PDB entry 8VUN | electron microscopy, 4.01 A resolution (low resolution: residue-level contacts below are approximate; hydrogen-bond / salt-bridge calls are withheld) | chains K and L of the 8 polymer chains in the assembly

# Chain K
Protein: 008-218 Heavy
Organism: Homo sapiens
Sequence (220 residues; each row starts with the number of its first residue):
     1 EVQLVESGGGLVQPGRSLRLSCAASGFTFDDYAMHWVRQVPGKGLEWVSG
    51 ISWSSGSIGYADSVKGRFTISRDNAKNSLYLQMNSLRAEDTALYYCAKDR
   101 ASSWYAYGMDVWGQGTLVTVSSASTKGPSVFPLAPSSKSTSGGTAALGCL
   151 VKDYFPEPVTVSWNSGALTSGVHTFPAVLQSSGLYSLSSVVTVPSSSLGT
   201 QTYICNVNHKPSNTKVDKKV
Disulfide bonds: Cys22-Cys96, Cys149-Cys205

# Chain L
Protein: 008-218 Light
Organism: Homo sapiens
Sequence (209 residues; row label = number of the first residue in the row):
     1 NFMLTQPHSVSESPGKTVTISCTRSSGSIASNYVQWYQQRPGSSPTTVIY
    51 DDNQRPSGVPNRFSGSIDSSSNSASLIISGLKTEDEADYYCQSTRVFGGG
   101 TKLTVLGQPKAAPSVTLFPPSSEELQANKATLVCLISDFYPGAVTVAWKA
   151 DSSPVKAGVETTTPSKQSNNKYAASSYLSLTPEQWKSHRSYSCQVTHEGS
   201 TVEKTVAPT
Disulfide bonds: Cys22-Cys91, Cys134-Cys193

# How chain K and chain L interact
Pairs across the interface (65; chain K residue first):
  Val37(K) - Phe97(L)
  Gln39(K) - Gln39(L)
  Gln39(K) - Tyr90(L)
  Gly44(K) - Tyr90(L)
  Leu45(K) - Tyr90(L)
  Leu45(K) - Phe97(L)
  Glu46(K) - Arg95(L)
  Glu46(K) - Val96(L)
  Glu46(K) - Phe97(L)
  Trp47(K) - Arg95(L)
  Trp47(K) - Phe97(L)
  Ala61(K) - Arg95(L)
  Asp62(K) - Asn1(L)
  Asp62(K) - Arg95(L)
  Tyr95(K) - Gln39(L)
  Tyr95(K) - Pro45(L)
  Arg100(K) - Gln35(L)
  Arg100(K) - Tyr50(L)
  Tyr107(K) - Gln35(L)
  Tyr107(K) - Tyr37(L)
  Tyr107(K) - Thr94(L)
  Tyr107(K) - Arg95(L)
  Met109(K) - Tyr37(L)
  Met109(K) - Thr47(L)
  Asp110(K) - Thr47(L)
  Trp112(K) - Tyr37(L)
  Trp112(K) - Pro45(L)
  Trp112(K) - Thr47(L)
  Gly113(K) - Ser44(L)
  Phe131(K) - Ser121(L)
  Phe131(K) - Glu123(L)
  Phe131(K) - Glu124(L)
  Pro132(K) - Ser121(L)
  Pro132(K) - Glu123(L)
  Leu133(K) - Phe118(L)
  Leu133(K) - Val133(L)
  Ala134(K) - Phe118(L)
  Ala134(K) - Pro119(L)
  Ala146(K) - Thr116(L)
  Ala146(K) - Phe118(L)
  Leu147(K) - Phe118(L)
  Gly148(K) - Phe118(L)
  Leu150(K) - Thr131(L)
  Leu150(K) - Val133(L)
  His173(K) - Ser137(L)
  His173(K) - Ala173(L)
  Phe175(K) - Leu135(L)
  Phe175(K) - Ser137(L)
  Phe175(K) - Ala174(L)
  Phe175(K) - Ser175(L)
  Pro176(K) - Thr162(L)
  Pro176(K) - Ser165(L)
  Pro176(K) - Ser175(L)
  Pro176(K) - Tyr177(L)
  Ala177(K) - Thr162(L)
  Val178(K) - Thr161(L)
  Val178(K) - Thr162(L)
  Val178(K) - Tyr177(L)
  Leu179(K) - Glu160(L)
  Gln180(K) - Glu160(L)
  Ser186(K) - Tyr177(L)
  Leu187(K) - Tyr177(L)
  Ser188(K) - Tyr177(L)
  Val190(K) - Phe118(L)
  Val190(K) - Leu135(L)
Interface residues without a listed pair, chain K (40 interface residues in all): Lys43, Ala106, Gly108, Pro135, Lys152, Ser181
Interface residues without a listed pair, chain L (35 interface residues in all): Gln92, Ala127, Ile136, Gln167

# In short
40 residues of chain K and 35 residues of chain L are in contact.
Chain K is 008-218 Heavy and chain L is 008-218 Light, both from Homo sapiens; the structure, Human GluN1-2A
With Fab 008-218, was determined by electron microscopy together with 8VUH, 8VUJ, 8VUL, 8VUQ, 8VUR, 8VUT, 8VUY
and 8VVH from the same study.
